PDB entry 2V6L | electron microscopy, 16.00 A resolution (very low resolution: no residue pairs are listed; an interface is given only as per-side residue counts) | chains 0 and 1 of the 28 polymer chains in the assembly

== Chain 0 (and 1) ==
Molecule: MXIH
Source organism: Shigella flexneri
Notes: chain 1 of this document is another copy of the same molecule, construct and numbering; everything in this record applies to it too
UniProtKB: P0A223 (MXIH_SHIFL); residue numbers follow UniProt; this construct covers 1-83
Chain sequence (83 residues; row label = number of the first residue in the row):
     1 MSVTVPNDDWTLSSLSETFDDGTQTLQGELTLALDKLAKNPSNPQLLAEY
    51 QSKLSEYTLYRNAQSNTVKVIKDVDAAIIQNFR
Unresolved in the structure: 1
Swiss-Prot annotation at these positions:
  - mutagenesis: Leu34 (L34A: Has a minor effect on IpaD/SctA binding to the needle and partially reduces invasion and hemolysis), Asn40 (N40A: Has minimal effects on the needle tip complex formation), Asn43 (N43A: Has minimal effects on the needle tip complex formation; N43K: Decreases needle tip complex formation), Leu47 (L47A/D: Can form needles. Abolishes IpaD/SctA surface presentation, resulting in a noninvasive, nonhemolytic strain that also completely lacks secretion control), Tyr50 (Y50F/L: Can form needles. Results in a 50 to 80% reduction in IpaD/SctA surface presentation, which negatively affects invasion, hemolysis or secretion control), Ile79 to Arg83 (Cannot polymerize, forms only monomers)

== Interface between chain 0 and chain 1 ==
No residue of chain 0 is in contact with chain 1 in this assembly.

== Summary ==
Chain 0 and chain 1 make no direct contact in this assembly. From UniProt: 10 mutagenesis sites on chain 0.
Both chains are MXIH (Shigella flexneri). Entry 2V6L (Molecular Model of a Type III Secretion System Needle)
was determined by electron microscopy together with 2CA5 from the same study.
